Entry 2FYM (X-ray diffraction, 1.60 A resolution); this record covers chains A and B of the 3 polymer chains in the assembly.

Chain A:
Molecule: Enolase
From: Escherichia coli
Notes: EC 4.2.1.11
UniProtKB: P0A6P9 (ENO_ECOLI); residue numbers follow UniProt; this construct covers 1-431
Sequence (431 residues; row label = number of the first residue in the row):
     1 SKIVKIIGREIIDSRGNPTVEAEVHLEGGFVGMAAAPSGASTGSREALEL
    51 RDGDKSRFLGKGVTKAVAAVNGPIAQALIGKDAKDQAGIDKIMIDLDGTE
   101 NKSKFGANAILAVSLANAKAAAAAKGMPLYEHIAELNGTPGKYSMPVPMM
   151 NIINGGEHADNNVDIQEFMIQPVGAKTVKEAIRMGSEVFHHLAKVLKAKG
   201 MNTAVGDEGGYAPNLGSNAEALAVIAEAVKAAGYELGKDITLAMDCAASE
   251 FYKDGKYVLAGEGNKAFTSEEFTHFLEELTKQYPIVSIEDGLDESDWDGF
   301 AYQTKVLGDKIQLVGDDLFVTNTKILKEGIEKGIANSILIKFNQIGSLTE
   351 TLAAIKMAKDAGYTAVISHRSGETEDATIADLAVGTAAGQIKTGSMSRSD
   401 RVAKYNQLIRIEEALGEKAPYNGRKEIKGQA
UniProt features mapped onto this chain:
  - binding site (Mg(2+)): Asp317
Metal / ion sites: Mg2+: Asp245, Glu289, Asp316

Chain B:
Molecule: Ribonuclease E
Notes: EC 3.1.4.-
UniProtKB: P21513 (RNE_ECOLI); residues 1-18 here correspond to UniProt positions 833-850 (UniProt number = residue number + 832)
Sequence (18 residues; row label = number of the first residue in the row):
     1 ASPELASGKVWIRYPIVR
Unresolved in the structure: 16-18
UniProt features mapped onto this chain:
  - region: Ala1 to Arg18 (Interaction with enolase)

How chain A and chain B interact:
Pairs across the interface (12; chain A residue first):
  Val31(A) - Ala6(B)
  Gly32(A) - Ala6(B)
  Met33(A) - Ala6(B)  hydrogen bond (backbone-backbone)
  Met33(A) - Ser7(B)
  Lys119(A) - Ala6(B)
  Lys119(A) - Ser7(B)  hydrogen bond (side chain-backbone)
  Pro128(A) - Trp11(B)
  Glu375(A) - Lys9(B)  hydrogen bond (backbone-side chain)
  Gln407(A) - Gly8(B)  hydrogen bond (side chain-backbone)
  Gln407(A) - Lys9(B)
  Gln407(A) - Trp11(B)
  Arg410(A) - Lys9(B)
Interface residues without a listed pair, chain A (15 interface residues in all): Leu129, Tyr130, Asp376, Ala377, Asp381, Ala403, Ile411
Interface residues without a listed pair, chain B (7 interface residues in all): Ala1, Pro3

In short:
Chain A and chain B form an interface of 15 and 7 residues respectively, with 4 hydrogen bonds. Polar contacts
include Lys119(A)-Ser7(B), Glu375(A)-Lys9(B) and Gln407(A)-Gly8(B). Asp245(A), Glu289(A) and Asp316(A) form
the Mg2+ site. UniProt lists Mg2+-binding residue Asp317(A) on chain A.
Chain A is Enolase (Escherichia coli) and chain B is Ribonuclease E; the structure, Crystal structure of E.
coli enolase complexed with the minimal binding segment of RNase E, was determined by X-ray diffraction.
